PDB entry 2PWE | X-ray diffraction, 2.00 A resolution | chain A

# Chain A
Molecule: Sucrose isomerase
Source organism: Pseudomonas mesoacidophila
Notes: EC 5.4.99.11
Reference sequence: Q2PS28 (Q2PS28_9PSED); residues 2-557 here correspond to UniProt positions 29-584 (UniProt number = residue number + 27)
Chain sequence (556 residues; each row starts with the number of its first residue):
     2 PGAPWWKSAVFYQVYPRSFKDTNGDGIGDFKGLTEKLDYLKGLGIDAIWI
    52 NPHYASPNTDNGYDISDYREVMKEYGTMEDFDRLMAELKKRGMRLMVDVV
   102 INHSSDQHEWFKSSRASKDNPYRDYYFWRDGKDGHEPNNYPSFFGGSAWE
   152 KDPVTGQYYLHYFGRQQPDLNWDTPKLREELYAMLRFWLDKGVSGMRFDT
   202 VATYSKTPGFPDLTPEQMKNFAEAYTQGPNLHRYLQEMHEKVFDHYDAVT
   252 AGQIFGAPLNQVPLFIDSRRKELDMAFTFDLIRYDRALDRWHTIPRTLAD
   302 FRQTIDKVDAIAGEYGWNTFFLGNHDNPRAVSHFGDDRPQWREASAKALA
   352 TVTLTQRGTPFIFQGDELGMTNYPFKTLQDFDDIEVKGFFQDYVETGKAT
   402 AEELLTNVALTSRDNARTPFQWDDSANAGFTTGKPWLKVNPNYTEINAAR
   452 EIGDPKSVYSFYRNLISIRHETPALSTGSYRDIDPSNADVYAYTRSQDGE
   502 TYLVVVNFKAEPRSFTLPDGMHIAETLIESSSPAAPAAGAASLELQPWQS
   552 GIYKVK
Construct notes: engineered mutation Gln-254 (Glu281 in Q2PS28)
Bound ions: Ca2+: Asp-22, Asn-24, Asp-26, Ile-28, Asp-30

# Overview
Asp-22, Asn-24, Asp-26, Ile-28 and Asp-30 form the Ca2+ site.
Chain A is Sucrose isomerase (Pseudomonas mesoacidophila); the structure, Crystal structure of the MutB E254Q
mutant in complex with the substrate sucrose, was determined by X-ray diffraction, deposited together with
2PWD, 2PWF, 2PWG, 2PWH and 1ZJA.
